7T82 - chains A and F of the 4 polymer chains in the assembly; structure by X-ray diffraction, 3.50 A resolution.

Chain A:
Name: Leukocidin E
Amino-acid sequence (294 residues; numbered 18 to 311; the number before each row is that of its first residue):
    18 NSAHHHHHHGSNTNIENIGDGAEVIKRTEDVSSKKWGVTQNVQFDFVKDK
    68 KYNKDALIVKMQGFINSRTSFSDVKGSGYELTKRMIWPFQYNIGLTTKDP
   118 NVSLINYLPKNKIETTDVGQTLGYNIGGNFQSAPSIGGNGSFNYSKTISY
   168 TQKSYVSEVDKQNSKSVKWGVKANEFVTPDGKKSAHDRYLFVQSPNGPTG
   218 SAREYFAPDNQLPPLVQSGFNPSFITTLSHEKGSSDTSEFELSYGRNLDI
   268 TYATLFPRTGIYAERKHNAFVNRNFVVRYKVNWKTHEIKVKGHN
Unresolved in the structure: 18

Chain F:
Name: Centyrin S26
Amino-acid sequence (98 residues; numbered 1 to 98; the number before each row is that of its first residue):
     1 MLPAPKNLVVSRVTEDSARLSWTAPDAAFDSFHIEYAEPWVWGEAIVLTV
    51 PGSERSYDLTGLKPGTEYVVFIGGVKGGHNSTPLSAIFTTGGHHHHHH
Unresolved in the structure: 97-98

How chain A and chain F interact:
Contacting residue pairs (37):
  R85(A) with W40(F)
  S87(A) with W42(F)
  S89(A) with W42(F)
  D90(A) with E35(F)
  V91(A) with E35(F)
  K92(A) with E35(F), hydrogen bond (backbone-side chain); A45(F); V47(F)
  G93(A) with H33(F); V47(F)
  S94(A) with H33(F), hydrogen bond; N80(F), hydrogen bond (backbone-side chain)
  G95(A) with N80(F), hydrogen bond (backbone-side chain)
  Y96(A) with G73(F); G74(F); N80(F); S81(F), hydrogen bond (side chain-backbone)
  R101(A) with E35(F), salt bridge; W42(F); F71(F)
  I103(A) with W40(F), hydrophobic
  L265(A) with W40(F), hydrophobic
  I267(A) with S85(F)
  Y269(A) with F71(F); T82(F); P83(F); S85(F)
  F273(A) with M1(F); H79(F)
  E281(A) with T82(F), hydrogen bond
  K283(A) with L84(F); S85(F)
  A286(A) with I87(F)
  F287(A) with W40(F), hydrophobic; I87(F), hydrophobic
  R290(A) with P39(F); E67(F), salt bridge
Other interface residues (no listed pair), chain A (25 interface residues in all): K52, W53, F88, Y279
Other interface residues (no listed pair), chain F (24 interface residues in all): I46, V69, V75, G78

In short:
25 residues of chain A and 24 residues of chain F are in contact, with 6 hydrogen bonds and 2 salt bridges.
Among the polar pairs are R101(A)-E35(F), R290(A)-E67(F) and K92(A)-E35(F).
Here chain A is Leukocidin E and chain F is Centyrin S26. Entry 7T82 (Crystal Structure of LEUKOCIDIN
E/CENTYRIN S26/FAB B438) was determined by X-ray diffraction.
